Entry 4BHF (X-ray diffraction, 2.05 A resolution); this record covers chain A.

[Chain A]
Molecule: Gamma-butyrobetaine dioxygenase
From: Homo sapiens
Notes: EC 1.14.11.1
UniProtKB: O75936 (BODG_HUMAN); residue numbers follow UniProt; this construct covers 1-387
Amino-acid sequence (387 residues; row label = number of the first residue in the row):
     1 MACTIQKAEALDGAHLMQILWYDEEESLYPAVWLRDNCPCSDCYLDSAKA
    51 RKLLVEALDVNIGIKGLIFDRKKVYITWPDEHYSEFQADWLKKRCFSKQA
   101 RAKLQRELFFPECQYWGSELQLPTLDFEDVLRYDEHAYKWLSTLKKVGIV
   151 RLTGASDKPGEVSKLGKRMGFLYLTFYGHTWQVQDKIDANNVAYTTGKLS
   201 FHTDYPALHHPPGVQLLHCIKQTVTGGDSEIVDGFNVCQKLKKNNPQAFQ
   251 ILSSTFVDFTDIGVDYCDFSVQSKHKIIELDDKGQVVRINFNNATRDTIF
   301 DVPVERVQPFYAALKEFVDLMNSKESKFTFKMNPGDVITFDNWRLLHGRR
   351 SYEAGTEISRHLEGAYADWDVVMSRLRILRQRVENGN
Unresolved in the structure: 385-387
Bound ions: Zn2+ site 1 near Cys3 (its only coordinating residue here); Zn2+ site 2: Cys38, Cys40, Cys43, His82; Zn2+ site 3: His202, Asp204, His347 (together with N-oxalylglycine); Zn2+ site 4 near Cys267 (its only coordinating residue here)
Small-molecule neighbours:
  - hexane-1,6-diamine (16D): Ile68, Tyr75, Tyr83, Glu85
  - 4-(Trimethylammonio)pentanoic acid (MZT): Tyr177, Trp181, Asn191, Ala193, Tyr194, Thr203, Asp204, Tyr205, Pro206, Asn292, Thr295, Tyr366
  - N-oxalylglycine (OGA): Trp181, Val183, Ala193, Leu199, His202, Asp204, Leu217, His347, Arg349, Arg360, Leu362
Curated features (UniProtKB/Swiss-Prot):
  - binding site (Zn(2+)): Cys38, Cys40, Cys43, His82
  - binding site (Fe cation): His202, Asp204, His347
  - modified residue: Ser351 (Phosphoserine)

[Summary]
Ligands of chain A: N-oxalylglycine, 4-(Trimethylammonio)pentanoic acid and hexane-1,6-diamine. Cys38, Cys40,
Cys43 and His82 form the Zn2+ site 2. The Zn2+ site 3 is built by His202, Asp204 and His347. UniProt lists 4
Zn2+-binding residues and 3 Fe cation-binding residues.
Chain A is Gamma-butyrobetaine dioxygenase (Homo sapiens); the structure, Three dimensional structure of human
gamma-butyrobetaine hydroxylase in complex with 4-(Trimethylammonio)pentanoate, was determined by X-ray
diffraction together with 4BG1, 4BGK, 4BGM, 4BHI and 4C5W from the same study.
